Entry 7S0B (X-ray diffraction, 2.90 A resolution); this record covers chains A and F of the 3 polymer chains in the assembly.

# Chain A
Protein: N-612-056 Fab Heavy Chain
Organism: Homo sapiens
Notes: antibody fragment or engineered binder
Amino-acid sequence (228 residues; numbered 1 to 228; the number before each row is that of its first residue):
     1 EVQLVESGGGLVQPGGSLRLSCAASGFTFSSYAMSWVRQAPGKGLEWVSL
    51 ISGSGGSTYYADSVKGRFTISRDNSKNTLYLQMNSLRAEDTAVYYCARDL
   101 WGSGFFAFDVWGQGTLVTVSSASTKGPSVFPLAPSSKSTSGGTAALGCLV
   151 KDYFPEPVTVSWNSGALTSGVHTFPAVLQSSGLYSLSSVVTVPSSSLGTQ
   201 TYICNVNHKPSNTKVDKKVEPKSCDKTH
Not modelled in the structure: 136-139, 223-228
Disulfide bonds: C22-C96, C148-C204

# Chain F
Protein: Spike protein S1
Organism: Severe acute respiratory syndrome coronavirus 2
UniProt: P0DTC2 (SPIKE_SARS2); numbering as in UniProt (aligned over 319-533)
Amino-acid sequence (221 residues; row label = number of the first residue in the row):
   319 RVQPTESIVRFPNITNLCPFGEVFNATRFASVYAWNRKRISNCVADYSVL
   369 YNSASFSTFKCYGVSPTKLNDLCFTNVYADSFVIRGDEVRQIAPGQTGKI
   419 ADYNYKLPDDFTGCVIAWNSNNLDSKVGGNYNYLYRLFRKSNLKPFERDI
   469 STEIYQAGSTPCNGVEGFNCYFPLQSYGFQPTNGVGYQPYRVVVLSFELL
   519 HAPATVCGPKKSTNLHHHHHH
Not modelled in the structure: 319-330, 529-539
Differences from the reference sequence: expression tag (534-539)
Curated features (UniProtKB/Swiss-Prot):
  - region: R403 to D405 (Integrin-binding motif), N448 to F456 (Immunodominant HLA epitope recognized by the CD8+)
  - glycosylation: T323 (O-linked (GalNAc) threonine), S325 (O-linked (HexNAc...) serine), N331 (N-linked (GlcNAc...) (complex) asparagine), N343 (N-linked (GlcNAc...) (complex) asparagine)
  - natural variant: G339 (G339D: In strain: Omicron/BA.1, Omicron/BA.2 and 4 more; G339H: In strain: Omicron/BA.2.75, Omicron/XBB.1.5 and 1 more), R346 (R346K: In strain: Mu/B.1.621; R346T: In strain: Omicron/BQ.1.1, Omicron/XBB.1.5 and 1 more), L368 (L368I: In strain: Omicron/XBB.1.5, Omicron/EG.5.1), S371 (S371F: In strain: Omicron/BA.2, Omicron/BA.2.12.1 and 6 more; S371L: In strain: Omicron/BA.1), S373 (S373P: In strain: Omicron/BA.1, Omicron/BA.2 and 7 more), S375 (S375F: In strain: Omicron/BA.1, Omicron/BA.2 and 7 more), T376 (T376A: In strain: Omicron/BA.2, Omicron/BA.2.12.1 and 5 more), D405 (D405N: In strain: Omicron/BA.2, Omicron/BA.2.12.1 and 6 more), R408 (R408S: In strain: Omicron/BA.2, Omicron/BA.2.12.1 and 6 more), K417 (K417N: In strain: Beta/B.1.351, Omicron/BA.1 and 8 more; K417T: In strain: Gamma/P.1), N440 (N440K: In strain: Omicron/BA.1, Omicron/BA.2 and 7 more), K444 (K444T: In strain: Omicron/BQ.1.1), 16 further natural variant entries in UniProt
  - mutagenesis: N331 (N331Q: Reduced viral infectivity), N343 (N343Q: Reduced viral infectivity), L452 (L452R: Increased resistance to neutralizing antibodies. Decreases HLA binding to NF9 epitope. Increased binding affinity to human ACE2), Y453 (Y453F: Decreased HLA binding to NF9 epitope. Increased binding affinity to human ACE2), A475 (A475V: Increased resistance to neutralizing antibodies), V483 (V483A: Increased resistance to neutralizing antibodies), E484 (E484D: Increased replication in human TMEM106B overexpressing cells), F490 (F490L: Increased resistance to neutralizing antibodies and human covalescent sera neutralization), Q493 (Q493N: Reduced host ACE2-binding affinity in vitro; Q493Y: Reduced host ACE2-binding affinity in vitro), N501 (N501T: Reduced host ACE2-binding affinity in vitro; N501Y: Increased binding affinity to human ACE2), H519 (H519P: Increased resistance to human covalescent sera neutralization)
Disulfide bonds: C336-C361, C379-C432, C391-C525, C480-C488
Glycans and other covalent adducts: N-acetylglucosamine (NAG) linked to N343
Reported in the primary citation:
  - mutagenesis - L452R, N501Y: unchanged binding to N-612-056
  - mutagenesis - E484K (6- to 10-fold): decreased binding to N-612-017
  - mutagenesis - L452R: abolished binding to N-612-017
  - mutagenesis - K417N, N501Y: unchanged binding to N-612-017

# Interface between chain A and chain F
Pairs across the interface (21; chain A residue first):
  S52(A) with E465(F)
  S54(A) with K462(F)
  S57(A) with R457(F), hydrogen bond; E465(F), hydrogen bond
  Y59(A) with R457(F), hydrogen bond; D467(F), hydrogen bond; S469(F)
  D62(A) with E471(F)
  W101(A) with R355(F); R357(F); Y396(F), hydrophobic
  S103(A) with W353(F); F464(F), hydrogen bond (side chain-backbone); E465(F); R466(F), hydrogen bond (backbone-backbone)
  G104(A) with R466(F), hydrogen bond (backbone-side chain)
  F105(A) with R466(F), hydrogen bond (backbone-side chain); D467(F); I468(F), hydrophobic
  F106(A) with W353(F); R466(F)
Other interface residues (no listed pair), chain A (11 interface residues in all): K65
The authors on this interface:
  - epitope / paratope residues, chain F: A352(F), R457(F), K462(F)

# Overview
The interface between chain A and chain F involves 11 residues on one side and 13 on the other; the contacts
include 8 hydrogen bonds. Polar pairs include S57(A)-R457(F), S57(A)-E465(F) and Y59(A)-R457(F). The paper
reports that E484K of chain F reduces binding to N-612-017; epitope/paratope residues A352(F), R457(F) and
K462(F); 4 substitutions were tested in all.
Chain A is N-612-056 Fab Heavy Chain (Homo sapiens) and chain F is Spike protein S1 (Severe acute respiratory
syndrome coronavirus 2); the structure, Structure of the SARS-CoV-2 RBD in complex with neutralizing antibody
N-612-056, was determined by X-ray diffraction (same publication as 7S0E).
